Entry 3QJD (X-ray diffraction, 1.56 A resolution); this record covers chains A and C of the 4 polymer chains in the assembly.

# Chain A (and C)
Name: Hemoglobin subunit alpha
From: Homo sapiens
Notes: chain C of this document is another copy of the same molecule, construct and numbering; everything in this record applies to it too
Reference sequence: P69905 (HBA_HUMAN); residues 1-141 here correspond to UniProt positions 2-142 (UniProt number = residue number + 1)
Amino-acid sequence (141 residues; numbered 1 to 141; the number before each row is that of its first residue):
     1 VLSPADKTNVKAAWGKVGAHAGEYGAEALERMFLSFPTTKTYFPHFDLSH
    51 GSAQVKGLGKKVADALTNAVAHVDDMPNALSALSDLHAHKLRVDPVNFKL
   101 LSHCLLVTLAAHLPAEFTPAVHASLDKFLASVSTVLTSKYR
Sequence notes: engineered mutation Leu58 (His59 in P69905)
Swiss-Prot annotation at these positions:
  - binding site (heme b): His87
  - site: Thr8, Asn9 (Microbial infection: Cleavage), Lys11 (Not glycated), Ala13, Trp14 (Microbial infection: Cleavage), Tyr24, Gly25 (Microbial infection: Cleavage), Leu29, Glu30 (Microbial infection: Cleavage), His45, Phe46 (Microbial infection: Cleavage), Asp47, Leu48 (Microbial infection: Cleavage), Ser52, Ala53 (Microbial infection: Cleavage), Val55, Lys56 (Microbial infection: Cleavage), Lys56 (Not glycated), Gly59, Lys60 (Microbial infection: Cleavage), Lys60 (Not glycated), Lys90 (Not glycated), Leu91, Arg92 (Microbial infection: Cleavage), Lys99 (Not glycated), Leu106, Val107 (Microbial infection: Cleavage), Thr108, Leu109 (Microbial infection: Cleavage), Val121, His122 (Microbial infection: Cleavage), Ser133, Thr134 (Microbial infection: Cleavage)
  - modified residue: Ser3 (Phosphoserine), Lys7 (N6-succinyllysine), Thr8 (Phosphothreonine), Lys11 (N6-succinyllysine), Lys16 (N6-acetyllysine), Tyr24 (Phosphotyrosine), Ser35 (Phosphoserine), Lys40 (N6-succinyllysine), Ser49 (Phosphoserine), Ser102 (Phosphoserine), Thr108 (Phosphothreonine), Ser124 (Phosphoserine), Ser131 (Phosphoserine), Thr134 (Phosphothreonine), Thr137 (Phosphothreonine), Ser138 (Phosphoserine)
  - glycosylation (N-linked (Glc) (glycation) lysine): Lys7, Lys16, Lys40, Lys61
Ion coordination: heme Fe near His87 (its only coordinating residue here)
Residues lining bound ligands: heme (HEM): Met32, Thr39, Tyr42, Phe43, His45, Phe46, Leu58, Lys61, Val62, Ala65, Leu66, Leu83, Leu86, His87, Leu91, Val93, Asn97, Phe98, Leu101, Leu105, Val132, Leu136

# Chain A / chain C interface
Contacting residue pairs - 4 pairs, chain A then chain C:
  Asp126(A) with Arg141(C), salt bridge
  Lys127(A) with Arg141(C), hydrogen bond (side chain-backbone)
  Arg141(A) with Asp126(C), salt bridge; Lys127(C), hydrogen bond (backbone-side chain)
Also at the interface, not in a pair above, chain A (7 interface residues in all): Val1, Ala123, Ala130, Ser138
Also at the interface, not in a pair above, chain C (6 interface residues in all): Val1, Ala130, Ser138

# Summary
7 residues of chain A and 6 residues of chain C are in contact; the contacts include 2 hydrogen bonds and 2
salt bridges. Among the polar pairs are Asp126(A)-Arg141(C) and Lys127(A)-Arg141(C). Bound to chain A: heme.
Both chains are Hemoglobin subunit alpha (Homo sapiens). Entry 3QJD (Human Hemoglobin A Mutant Alpha H58L
Deoxy-Form) was determined by X-ray diffraction.
